Entry 7WLS (X-ray diffraction, 2.94 A resolution); this record covers chains A and B of the 3 polymer chains in the assembly.

# Chain A (and B)
Molecule: Efflux pump membrane transporter
Source organism: Burkholderia pseudomallei K96243
Notes: engineered mutation(s): deletions A1046-D1066; chain B of this document is another copy of the same molecule, construct and numbering; everything in this record applies to it too
UniProt: Q63WS7 (Q63WS7_BURPS); aligned to UniProt positions 1-1045 over residues 1-1045 (the alignment contains insertions or deletions, so no single offset holds)
Amino-acid sequence (1051 residues; each row starts with the number of its first residue):
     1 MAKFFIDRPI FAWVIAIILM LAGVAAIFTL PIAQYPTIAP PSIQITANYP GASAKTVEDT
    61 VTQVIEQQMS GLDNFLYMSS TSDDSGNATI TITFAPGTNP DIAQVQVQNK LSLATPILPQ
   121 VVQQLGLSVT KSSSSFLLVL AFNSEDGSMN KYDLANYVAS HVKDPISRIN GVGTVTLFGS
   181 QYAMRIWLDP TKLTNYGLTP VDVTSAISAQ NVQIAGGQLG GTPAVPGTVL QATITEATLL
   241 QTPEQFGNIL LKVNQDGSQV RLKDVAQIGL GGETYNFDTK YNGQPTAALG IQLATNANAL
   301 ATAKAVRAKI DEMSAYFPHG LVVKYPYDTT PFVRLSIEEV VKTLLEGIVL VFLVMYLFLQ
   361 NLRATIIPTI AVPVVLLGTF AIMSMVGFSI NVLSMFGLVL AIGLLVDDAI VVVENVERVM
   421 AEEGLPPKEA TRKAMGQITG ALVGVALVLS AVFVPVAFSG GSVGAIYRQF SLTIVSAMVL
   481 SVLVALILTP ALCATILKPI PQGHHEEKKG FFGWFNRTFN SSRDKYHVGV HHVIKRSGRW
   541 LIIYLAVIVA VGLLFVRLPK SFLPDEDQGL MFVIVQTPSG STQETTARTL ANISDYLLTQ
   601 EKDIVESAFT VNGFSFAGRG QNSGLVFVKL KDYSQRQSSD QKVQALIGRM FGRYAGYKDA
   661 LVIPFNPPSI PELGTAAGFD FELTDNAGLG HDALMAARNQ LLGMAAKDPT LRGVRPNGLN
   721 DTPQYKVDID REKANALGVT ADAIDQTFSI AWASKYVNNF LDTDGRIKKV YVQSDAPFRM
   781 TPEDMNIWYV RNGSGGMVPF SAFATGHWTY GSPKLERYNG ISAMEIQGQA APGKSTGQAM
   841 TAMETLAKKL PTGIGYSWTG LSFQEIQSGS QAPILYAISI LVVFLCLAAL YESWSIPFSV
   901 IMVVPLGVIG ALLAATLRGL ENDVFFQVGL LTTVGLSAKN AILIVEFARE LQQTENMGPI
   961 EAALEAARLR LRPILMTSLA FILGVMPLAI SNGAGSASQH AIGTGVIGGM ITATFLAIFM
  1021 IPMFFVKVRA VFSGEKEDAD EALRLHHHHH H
Not modelled in the structure: 500-512, 1033-1051 (chain B: 503-511, 1034-1051)
Sequence notes: expression tag (1046-1051)

# Interface between chain A and chain B
Contacting residue pairs (136; chain A residue first):
  R8(A) - E892(B)
  I10(A) - A888(B)  hydrophobic
  I10(A) - E892(B)
  I10(A) - W894(B)
  F11(A) - A889(B)  hydrophobic
  F11(A) - E892(B)  hydrogen bond (backbone-side chain)
  W13(A) - W894(B)  hydrophobic
  V14(A) - L885(B)
  V14(A) - A888(B)  hydrophobic
  V14(A) - W894(B)  hydrophobic
  I17(A) - L885(B)  hydrophobic
  I18(A) - L885(B)  hydrophobic
  L21(A) - L881(B)  hydrophobic
  D101(A) - D73(B)
  D101(A) - I102(B)
  D101(A) - Q106(B)  hydrogen bond
  Q104(A) - K110(B)
  V105(A) - V105(B)  hydrophobic
  Q108(A) - N109(B)
  Q108(A) - L113(B)
  Q123(A) - P116(B)
  Q124(A) - I117(B)
  L127(A) - L113(B)
  S128(A) - L113(B)
  V129(A) - K110(B)  hydrogen bond (backbone-side chain)
  V129(A) - L113(B)
  K131(A) - D73(B)  salt bridge
  K131(A) - Q106(B)
  H161(A) - N686(B)
  D164(A) - Q67(B)
  S167(A) - S70(B)
  S167(A) - G71(B)  hydrogen bond (backbone-backbone)
  R168(A) - E66(B)  hydrogen bond (side chain-backbone)
  R168(A) - M69(B)
  R168(A) - F75(B)
  R168(A) - M78(B)
  R168(A) - N819(B)  hydrogen bond (side chain-backbone)
  N170(A) - D73(B)
  N170(A) - N74(B)  hydrogen bond (side chain-backbone)
  A209(A) - R731(B)
  Q210(A) - R731(B)  hydrogen bond (backbone-side chain)
  V212(A) - R731(B)
  V212(A) - D745(B)
  Q213(A) - Y49(B)
  Q213(A) - T56(B)  hydrogen bond
  Q213(A) - T60(B)
  I214(A) - D745(B)
  I214(A) - S749(B)
  A215(A) - P50(B)
  A215(A) - G51(B)
  A215(A) - A52(B)
  A215(A) - S749(B)  hydrogen bond (backbone-side chain)
  A215(A) - A753(B)
  G216(A) - G51(B)  hydrogen bond (backbone-backbone)
  G216(A) - F748(B)
  G216(A) - W752(B)
  G216(A) - A753(B)
  G217(A) - G51(B)  hydrogen bond (backbone-backbone)
  G217(A) - W752(B)
  G217(A) - A753(B)
  Q218(A) - Q621(B)  hydrogen bond
  Q218(A) - W752(B)
  Q218(A) - R779(B)
  L219(A) - Y725(B)  hydrophobic
  L219(A) - W752(B)  hydrophobic
  L219(A) - M780(B)
  L219(A) - T781(B)
  L219(A) - P782(B)
  L219(A) - W808(B)  hydrophobic
  G220(A) - R779(B)
  G220(A) - M780(B)  hydrogen bond (backbone-backbone)
  G221(A) - R779(B)  hydrogen bond (backbone-side chain)
  G221(A) - M780(B)
  T222(A) - Y275(B)  hydrogen bond (side chain-backbone)
  T222(A) - N276(B)
  T222(A) - Q583(B)
  P223(A) - W187(B)  hydrophobic
  P223(A) - Y275(B)
  P223(A) - A776(B)
  P223(A) - R779(B)  hydrogen bond (backbone-side chain)
  A224(A) - M780(B)  hydrophobic
  V225(A) - A776(B)  hydrophobic
  V225(A) - P777(B)
  V225(A) - M780(B)
  P226(A) - E584(B)
  G227(A) - E584(B)  hydrogen bond (backbone-side chain)
  T228(A) - T582(B)
  T228(A) - E584(B)
  T228(A) - M780(B)  hydrogen bond
  V229(A) - T582(B)
  V229(A) - T585(B)
  L230(A) - G580(B)
  L230(A) - T582(B)
  Q231(A) - G580(B)  hydrogen bond (side chain-backbone)
  Q231(A) - S581(B)  hydrogen bond (side chain-backbone)
  Q231(A) - T582(B)
  Q231(A) - Q621(B)  hydrogen bond
  A232(A) - P723(B)
  A232(A) - W808(B)  hydrophobic
  T233(A) - D84(B)
  T233(A) - Q724(B)
  T233(A) - Y725(B)  hydrogen bond (backbone-backbone)
  I234(A) - Y725(B)
  I234(A) - V727(B)  hydrophobic
  I234(A) - F748(B)  hydrophobic
  I234(A) - W752(B)  hydrophobic
  T235(A) - Q724(B)
  T235(A) - Y725(B)  hydrogen bond (backbone-backbone)
  T235(A) - K726(B)
  T235(A) - V727(B)  hydrogen bond (backbone-backbone)
  E236(A) - K726(B)
  E236(A) - V727(B)
  E236(A) - I729(B)
  E236(A) - I744(B)
  E236(A) - D745(B)
  E236(A) - F748(B)
  A237(A) - D745(B)
  L250(A) - R731(B)
  L250(A) - E732(B)
  V253(A) - N735(B)
  Q259(A) - E732(B)  hydrogen bond (side chain-backbone)
  Q259(A) - N735(B)  hydrogen bond
  Q259(A) - A736(B)
  R261(A) - E732(B)  salt bridge
  Y316(A) - N686(B)
  Y316(A) - G855(B)
  Y316(A) - Y856(B)
  L761(A) - K55(B)
  L761(A) - D59(B)
  D764(A) - G688(B)
  G765(A) - Q63(B)  hydrogen bond (backbone-side chain)
  R766(A) - Q63(B)
  R766(A) - Q67(B)
  I767(A) - D59(B)
  I767(A) - Q63(B)  hydrogen bond (backbone-side chain)
  I767(A) - Q67(B)  hydrogen bond (backbone-side chain)
Also at the interface, not in a pair above, chain A (67 interface residues in all): P9, L111, Q181, K252, N759, T763
Also at the interface, not in a pair above, chain B (82 interface residues in all): L72, A687, A741, D742, Q746, Q773, G820, G853, I854, V882, S893

# Summary
The interface between chain A and chain B involves 67 residues on one side and 82 on the other; the contacts
include 30 hydrogen bonds and 2 salt bridges. Polar contacts include K131(A)-D73(B), R261(A)-E732(B) and
F11(A)-E892(B).
Chain A and chain B are both Efflux pump membrane transporter (Burkholderia pseudomallei K96243); the
structure, Crystal structure of the multidrug efflux transporter BpeB from Burkholderia pseudomallei, was
determined by X-ray diffraction, deposited together with 7WLV.
